7BOH - chains A and H of the 21 polymer chains in the assembly; structure by electron microscopy, 2.82 A resolution.

== Chain A ==
Molecule: 1542-nt RNA strand
Organism: Escherichia coli (strain K12)
Sequence (1542 nucleotides; row label = number of the first residue in the row):
     1 AAAUUGAAGAGUUUGAUCAUGGCUCAGAUUGAACGCUGGCGGCAGGCCUA
    51 ACACAUGCAAGUCGAACGGUAACAGGAAGAAGCUUGCUUCUUUGCUGACG
   101 AGUGGCGGACGGGUGAGUAAUGUCUGGGAAACUGCCUGAUGGAGGGGGAU
   151 AACUACUGGAAACGGUAGCUAAUACCGCAUAACGUCGCAAGACCAAAGAG
   201 GGGGACCUUCGGGCCUCUUGCCAUCGGAUGUGCCCAGAUGGGAUUAGCUA
   251 GUAGGUGGGGUAACGGCUCACCUAGGCGACGAUCCCUAGCUGGUCUGAGA
   301 GGAUGACCAGCCACACUGGAACUGAGACACGGUCCAGACUCCUACGGGAG
   351 GCAGCAGUGGGGAAUAUUGCACAAUGGGCGCAAGCCUGAUGCAGCCAUGC
   401 CGCGUGUAUGAAGAAGGCCUUCGGGUUGUAAAGUACUUUCAGCGGGGAGG
   451 AAGGGAGUAAAGUUAAUACCUUUGCUCAUUGACGUUACCCGCAGAAGAAG
   501 CACCGGCUAACUCCGUGCCAGCAGCCXCGGUAAUACGGAGGGUGCAAGCG
   551 UUAAUCGGAAUUACUGGGCGUAAAGCGCACGCAGGCGGUUUGUUAAGUCA
   601 GAUGUGAAAUCCCCGGGCUCAACCUGGGAACUGCAUCUGAUACUGGCAAG
   651 CUUGAGUCUCGUAGAGGGGGGUAGAAUUCCAGGUGUAGCGGUGAAAUGCG
   701 UAGAGAUCUGGAGGAAUACCGGUGGCGAAGGCGGCCCCCUGGACGAAGAC
   751 UGACGCUCAGGUGCGAAAGCGUGGGGAGCAAACAGGAUUAGAUACCCUGG
   801 UAGUCCACGCCGUAAACGAUGUCGACUUGGAGGUUGUGCCCUUGAGGCGU
   851 GGCUUCCGGAGCUAACGCGUUAAGUCGACCGCCUGGGGAGUACGGCCGCA
   901 AGGUUAAAACUCAAAUGAAUUGACGGGGGCCCGCACAAGCGGUGGAGCAU
   951 GUGGUUUAAUUCGAUGXAACGCGAAGAACCUUACCUGGUCUUGACAUCCA
  1001 CGGAAGUUUUCAGAGAUGAGAAUGUGCCUUCGGGAACCGUGAGACAGGUG
  1051 CUGCAUGGCUGUCGUCAGCUCGUGUUGUGAAAUGUUGGGUUAAGUCCCGC
  1101 AACGAGCGCAACCCUUAUCCUUUGUUGCCAGCGGUCCGGCCGGGAACUCA
  1151 AAGGAGACUGCCAGUGAUAAACUGGAGGAAGGUGGGGAUGACGUCAAGUC
  1201 AUCAUGGCCCUUACGACCAGGGCUACACACGUGCUACAAUGGCGCAUACA
  1251 AAGAGAAGCGACCUCGCGAGAGCAAGCGGACCUCAUAAAGUGCGUCGUAG
  1301 UCCGGAUUGGAGUCUGCAACUCGACUCCAUGAAGUCGGAAUCGCUAGUAA
  1351 UCGUGGAUCAGAAUGCCACGGUGAAUACGUUCCCGGGCCUUGUACACACC
  1401 GCCCGUXACACCAUGGGAGUGGGUUGCAAAAGAAGUAGGUAGCUUAACCU
  1451 UCGGGAGGGCGCUUACCACUUUGUGAUUCAUGACUGGGGUGAAGUCGUAA
  1501 CAAGGUAACCGUAGGGGAACCUGCGGUUGGAUCACCUCCUUA
Not modelled in the structure: 1400-1402, 1500-1505, 1537-1542
Modified residues: PSU (pseudouridine-5'-monophosphate) at position 516, G7M (N7-methyl-guanosine-5'-monophosphate) at position 527, 2MG (2N-methylguanosine-5'-monophosphate) at position 966, 5MC (5-methylcytidine-5'-monophosphate) at position 967, 2MG (2N-methylguanosine-5'-monophosphate) at position 1207, 4OC (4n,o2'-methylcytidine-5'-monophosphate) at position 1402, 5MC (5-methylcytidine-5'-monophosphate) at position 1407, UR3 (3-methyluridine-5'-monophoshate) at position 1498, 2MG (2N-methylguanosine-5'-monophosphate) at position 1516, MA6 (6N-dimethyladenosine-5'-monophoshate) at position 1518, MA6 (6N-dimethyladenosine-5'-monophoshate) at position 1519
Bound ions: Mg2+ site 1 near U13 (its only coordinating residue here); Mg2+ site 2 near G21 (its only coordinating residue here); Mg2+ site 3: C48, G115; Mg2+ site 4 near A53 (its only coordinating residue here); Mg2+ site 5: A59, U387; Mg2+ site 6 near G100 (its only coordinating residue here); Mg2+ site 7: A109, G331; Mg2+ site 8 near G111 (its only coordinating residue here); Mg2+ site 9 near G113 (its only coordinating residue here); Mg2+ site 10: G145, A197; Mg2+ site 11 near A171 (its only coordinating residue here); Mg2+ site 12: A174, C175; 56 more Mg2+ sites not listed

== Chain H ==
Name: 30S ribosomal protein S8
Organism: Escherichia coli (strain K12)
Reference sequence: P0A7W7 (RS8_ECOLI); residue numbers follow UniProt; this construct covers 1-130
Amino-acid sequence (130 residues; row label = number of the first residue in the row):
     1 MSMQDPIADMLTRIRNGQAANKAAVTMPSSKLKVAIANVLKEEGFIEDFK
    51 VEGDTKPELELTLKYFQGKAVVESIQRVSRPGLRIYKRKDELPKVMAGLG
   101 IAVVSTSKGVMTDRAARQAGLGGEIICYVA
Not modelled in the structure: 1

== Chain A / chain H interface ==
Pairs across the interface - 64 pairs, chain A then chain H:
  C586(A) - Gln4(H)  hydrogen bond to the sugar
  C586(A) - Pro81(H)  phosphate contact
  G587(A) - Gln4(H)  sugar contact
  G587(A) - Pro81(H)  phosphate contact
  G587(A) - Arg84(H)  salt bridge to the phosphate
  G588(A) - Pro6(H)  phosphate contact
  U589(A) - Pro6(H)  phosphate contact
  U589(A) - Ser30(H)  phosphate contact
  U590(A) - Ser30(H)  phosphate contact
  U590(A) - Lys31(H)  hydrogen bond to the phosphate
  U591(A) - Lys31(H)  salt bridge to the phosphate
  G597(A) - Tyr86(H)  hydrogen bond to the base
  U598(A) - Tyr86(H)  sugar contact
  C599(A) - Lys87(H)  sugar contact
  C599(A) - Arg88(H)  phosphate contact
  C599(A) - Gly122(H)  hydrogen bond to the phosphate
  A600(A) - Arg88(H)  salt bridge to the phosphate
  A600(A) - Lys89(H)  hydrogen bond to the phosphate
  A600(A) - Gly120(H)  sugar contact
  G601(A) - Lys89(H)  salt bridge to the phosphate
  G633(A) - Arg88(H)  salt bridge to the phosphate
  A640(A) - Ser107(H)  hydrogen bond to the sugar
  A640(A) - Lys108(H)  phosphate contact
  U641(A) - Ser107(H)  sugar contact
  A642(A) - Ser105(H)  hydrogen bond to the sugar
  A642(A) - Thr106(H)  base contact
  A642(A) - Ser107(H)  base contact
  A642(A) - Gly109(H)  sugar contact
  C643(A) - Lys31(H)  phosphate contact
  C643(A) - Leu32(H)  sugar contact
  C643(A) - Ser105(H)  sugar contact
  C643(A) - Glu124(H)  hydrogen bond to the sugar
  U644(A) - Arg84(H)  sugar contact
  U653(A) - Thr55(H)  base contact
  U653(A) - Lys56(H)  hydrogen bond to the sugar
  G755(A) - Gln4(H)  base contact
  C756(A) - Ser2(H)  hydrogen bond to the sugar
  C756(A) - Gln4(H)  base contact
  C823(A) - Ser2(H)  hydrogen bond to the sugar
  G824(A) - Ser2(H)  hydrogen bond to the sugar
  G824(A) - Met3(H)  sugar contact
  A825(A) - Asp9(H)  hydrogen bond to the sugar
  A825(A) - Arg13(H)  hydrogen bond to the sugar
  C826(A) - Arg13(H)  sugar contact
  C826(A) - Asn16(H)  hydrogen bond to the base
  U827(A) - Asn16(H)  sugar contact
  U827(A) - Ala20(H)  phosphate contact
  U828(A) - Lys22(H)  salt bridge to the phosphate
  G874(A) - Asn16(H)  base contact
  U875(A) - Thr12(H)  base contact
  U875(A) - Arg15(H)  hydrogen bond to the sugar
  U875(A) - Asn16(H)  hydrogen bond to the sugar
  C876(A) - Ala8(H)  sugar contact
  C876(A) - Thr12(H)  hydrogen bond to the sugar
  C876(A) - Arg15(H)  hydrogen bond to the phosphate
  G877(A) - Ser2(H)  hydrogen bond to the base
  G877(A) - Asp5(H)  sugar contact
  G877(A) - Ala8(H)  sugar contact
  G877(A) - Pro81(H)  phosphate contact
  A878(A) - Gln4(H)  hydrogen bond to the sugar
  A878(A) - Arg80(H)  salt bridge to the phosphate
  A878(A) - Pro81(H)  phosphate contact
  A878(A) - Gly82(H)  hydrogen bond to the phosphate
  C879(A) - Gly82(H)  phosphate contact
Interface residues without a listed pair, chain A (34 interface residues in all): C651, U652
Interface residues without a listed pair, chain H (38 interface residues in all): Ser29, Leu83, Leu121, Gly123

== Summary ==
34 residues of chain A face 38 of chain H across their interface, with 22 hydrogen bonds and 7 salt bridges.
Polar pairs include G597(A)-Tyr86(H), C826(A)-Asn16(H) and G877(A)-Ser2(H). C48(A) and G115(A) form the Mg2+
site 3. A59(A) and U387(A) coordinate Mg2+ site 5.
Here chain A is a 1542-nt RNA strand and chain H is 30S ribosomal protein S8, both from Escherichia coli
(strain K12). Entry 7BOH (Complete Bacterial 30S ribosomal subunit assembly complex state E (+RbfA)(Consensus
Refinement)) was determined by electron microscopy together with 7AF3, 7AF5, 7AF8, 7AFA, 7AFD, 7AFH and 17
further entries from the same study.
